Entry 8CKP (X-ray diffraction, 3.31 A resolution); this record covers chains D and A of the 10 polymer chains in the assembly.

[Chain D (and A)]
Protein: Alpha/beta fold hydrolase
Source organism: Haloferax mediterranei
Notes: chain A of this document is another copy of the same molecule, construct and numbering; everything in this record applies to it too
Reference sequence: I3R766 (I3R766_HALMT); aligned to UniProt positions 1-305 over residues 1-305 (the alignment contains insertions or deletions, so no single offset holds)
Sequence (311 residues; numbered 1 to 311; the number before each row is that of its first residue):
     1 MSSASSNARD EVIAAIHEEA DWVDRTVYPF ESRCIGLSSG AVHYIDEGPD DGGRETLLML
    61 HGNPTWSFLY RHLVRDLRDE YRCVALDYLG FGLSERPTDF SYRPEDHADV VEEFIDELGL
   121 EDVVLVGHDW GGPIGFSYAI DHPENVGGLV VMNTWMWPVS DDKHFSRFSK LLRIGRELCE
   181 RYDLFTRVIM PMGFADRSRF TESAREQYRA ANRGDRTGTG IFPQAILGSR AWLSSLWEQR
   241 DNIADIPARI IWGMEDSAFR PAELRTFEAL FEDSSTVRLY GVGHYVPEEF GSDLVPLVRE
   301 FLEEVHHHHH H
Disordered / not traced: 1-5, 308-311 (chain A: 1-4, 180-197, 310-311)
Sequence notes: expression tag (306-311)
Reported in the primary citation:
  - catalytic residues: N63, D129, W130
  - self-association interface (contacts with another copy of this molecule): Y102, L171, T266

[Chain D / chain A interface]
Pairs across the interface - 18 pairs, chain D then chain A:
  S101(D) - E80(A)
  R103(D) - E80(A)
  E105(D) - R54(A)  hydrogen bond (backbone-side chain)
  D106(D) - R54(A)  salt bridge
  D106(D) - E80(A)
  D109(D) - R54(A)  salt bridge
  D109(D) - H306(A)  salt bridge
  S137(D) - H307(A)
  D141(D) - H307(A)  salt bridge
  R230(D) - P296(A)
  R230(D) - E300(A)  salt bridge
  A231(D) - R299(A)
  A231(D) - E300(A)
  A231(D) - E303(A)
  W232(D) - E303(A)
  S235(D) - E303(A)
  S235(D) - H307(A)  hydrogen bond
  L236(D) - H307(A)
Also at the interface, not in a pair above, chain D (14 interface residues in all): D99, E112
Also at the interface, not in a pair above, chain A (11 interface residues in all): D50, E304, H309

[Summary]
The interface between chain D and chain A involves 14 residues on one side and 11 on the other; the contacts
include 2 hydrogen bonds and 5 salt bridges. Among the polar pairs are D106(D)-R54(A), D109(D)-R54(A) and
D109(D)-H306(A). The paper reports catalytic residues N63(D), D129(D) and W130(D); a self-association
interface involving Y102(D), L171(D) and T266(D).
Both chains are Alpha/beta fold hydrolase (Haloferax mediterranei). Entry 8CKP (X-ray structure of the
crystallization-prone form of subfamily III haloalkane dehalogenase DhmeA from Haloferax mediterranei) was
determined by X-ray diffraction (same publication as 8OOH).
